PDB entry 5S5O | X-ray diffraction, 2.30 A resolution | chains A and E of the 6 polymer chains in the assembly

[Chain A]
Molecule: Tubulin alpha-1B chain
From: Bos taurus
UniProtKB: P81947 (TBA1B_BOVIN); residue numbers follow UniProt; this construct covers 1-451
Amino-acid sequence (451 residues; row label = number of the first residue in the row):
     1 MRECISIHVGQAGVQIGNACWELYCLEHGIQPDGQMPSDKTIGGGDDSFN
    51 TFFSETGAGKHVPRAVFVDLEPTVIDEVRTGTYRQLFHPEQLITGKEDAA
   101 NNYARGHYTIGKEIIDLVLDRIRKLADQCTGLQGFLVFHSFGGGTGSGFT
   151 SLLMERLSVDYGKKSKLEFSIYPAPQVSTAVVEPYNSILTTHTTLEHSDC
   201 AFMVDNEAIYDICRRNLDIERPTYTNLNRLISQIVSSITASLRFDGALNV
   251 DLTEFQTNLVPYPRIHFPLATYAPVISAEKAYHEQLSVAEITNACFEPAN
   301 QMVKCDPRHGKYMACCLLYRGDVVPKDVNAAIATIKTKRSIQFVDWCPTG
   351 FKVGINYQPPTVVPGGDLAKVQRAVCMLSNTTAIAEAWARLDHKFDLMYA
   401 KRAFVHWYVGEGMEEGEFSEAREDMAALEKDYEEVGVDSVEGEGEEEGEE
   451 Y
Unresolved in the structure: 439-451
Metal / ion sites: Ca2+: D39, T41, G44, E55
Ligand contacts: GTP (guanosine-5'-triphosphate): G10, Q11, A12, Q15, I16, D69, D98, A99, A100, N101, S140, G142, G143, G144, T145, G146, I171, P173, V177, S178, E183, N206, Y224, L227, N228, I231

[Chain E]
Molecule: Stathmin-4
From: Rattus norvegicus
UniProtKB: P63043 (STMN4_RAT); residues 5-145 here correspond to UniProt positions 49-189 (UniProt number = residue number + 44)
Amino-acid sequence (143 residues; each row starts with the number of its first residue):
     3 MADMEVIELNKCTSGQSFEVILKPPSFDGVPEFNASLPRRRDPSLEEIQK
    53 KLEAAEERRKYQEAELLKHLAEKREHEREVIQKAIEENNNFIKMAKEKLA
   103 QKMESNKENREAHLAAMLERLQEKDKHAEEVRKNKELKEEASR
Unresolved in the structure: 3-5, 29-43, 144-145
Differences from the reference sequence: initiating methionine (3); expression tag (4)
Curated features (UniProtKB/Swiss-Prot):
  - modified residue: S46 (Phosphoserine)

[Chain A / chain E interface]
Contacting residue pairs (56; chain A residue first):
  H107(A) - L54(E)
  Y108(A) - A57(E)  hydrophobic
  T109(A) - R61(E)  hydrogen bond
  K112(A) - L54(E)
  K112(A) - E55(E)
  K112(A) - E58(E)  salt bridge
  E113(A) - E58(E)
  E155(A) - I50(E)
  R156(A) - L47(E)
  V159(A) - P45(E)
  H197(A) - D44(E)  salt bridge
  H197(A) - P45(E)
  D245(A) - C14(E)
  D245(A) - S16(E)  hydrogen bond (backbone-side chain)
  A247(A) - N12(E)
  A247(A) - S19(E)
  L248(A) - S19(E)
  P325(A) - Q18(E)
  P325(A) - F20(E)  hydrophobic
  N329(A) - M6(E)
  N329(A) - V8(E)
  N329(A) - F20(E)
  N329(A) - V22(E)
  K336(A) - L24(E)
  D345(A) - P27(E)
  D345(A) - S28(E)  hydrogen bond (backbone-backbone)
  C347(A) - P27(E)
  P348(A) - K25(E)
  P348(A) - P27(E)
  T349(A) - I23(E)
  T349(A) - L24(E)  hydrogen bond (backbone-backbone)
  T349(A) - K25(E)  hydrogen bond (backbone-backbone)
  G350(A) - V22(E)
  F351(A) - E21(E)
  F351(A) - V22(E)  hydrogen bond (backbone-backbone)
  F351(A) - L24(E)  hydrophobic
  K352(A) - F20(E)
  K352(A) - E21(E)  salt bridge
  V353(A) - S19(E)
  V353(A) - F20(E)  hydrogen bond (backbone-backbone)
  G354(A) - Q18(E)
  I355(A) - G17(E)
  I355(A) - Q18(E)  hydrogen bond (backbone-backbone)
  N356(A) - S16(E)
  Y357(A) - T15(E)
  Y357(A) - S16(E)  hydrogen bond (backbone-backbone)
  Y357(A) - G17(E)
  Y357(A) - Q18(E)  hydrogen bond
  V409(A) - Q64(E)  hydrogen bond (backbone-side chain)
  G410(A) - R61(E)
  G410(A) - Q64(E)
  E411(A) - R61(E)  hydrogen bond (backbone-side chain)
  G412(A) - A57(E)
  G412(A) - R60(E)  hydrogen bond (backbone-side chain)
  G412(A) - R61(E)
  E414(A) - R60(E)  salt bridge
Interface residues without a listed pair, chain A (40 interface residues in all): L152, S158, E196, G246, V328, I332, A333, W346
Interface residues without a listed pair, chain E (31 interface residues in all): S46, Q51, K53

[Summary]
40 residues of chain A face 31 of chain E across their interface; the contacts include 13 hydrogen bonds and 4
salt bridges. Polar contacts include K112(A)-E58(E), H197(A)-D44(E) and K352(A)-E21(E). Bound to chain A: GTP.
Here chain A is Tubulin alpha-1B chain (Bos taurus) and chain E is Stathmin-4 (Rattus norvegicus). Entry 5S5O
(Tubulin-Z27682767-complex) was determined by X-ray diffraction, deposited together with 5S4L, 5S4M, 5S4N,
5S4O, 5S4P, 5S4Q and 52 further entries.
